Entry 6JUZ (X-ray diffraction, 1.21 A resolution); this record covers chain A.

== Chain A ==
Protein: Sll1336 protein
From: Synechocystis sp. (strain PCC 6803 / Kazusa)
Notes: fragment: N terminal domain of ArgZ
UniProt: P74535 (P74535_SYNY3); residues 1-281 here = UniProt positions 1-281
Chain sequence (302 residues; numbered -20 to 281; the number before each row is that of its first residue; numbers below 1 keep their minus sign (Met-20 is residue -20)):
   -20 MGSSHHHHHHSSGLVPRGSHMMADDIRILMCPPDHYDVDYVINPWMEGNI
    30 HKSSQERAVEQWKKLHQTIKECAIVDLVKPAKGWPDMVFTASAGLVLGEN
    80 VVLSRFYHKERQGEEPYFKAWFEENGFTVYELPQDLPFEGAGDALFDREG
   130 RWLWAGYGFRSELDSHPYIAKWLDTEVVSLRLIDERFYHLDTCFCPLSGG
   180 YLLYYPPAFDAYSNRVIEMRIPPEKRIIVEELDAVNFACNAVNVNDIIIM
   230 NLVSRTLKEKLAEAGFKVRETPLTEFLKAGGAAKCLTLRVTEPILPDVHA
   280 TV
Not modelled in the structure: -20 to 3, 276-281
Construct notes: initiating methionine (-20); expression tag (-19 to 0); engineered mutation Ser71 (Asn in P74535)
Curated features (UniProtKB/Swiss-Prot):
  - active site: His168 (Proton donor/acceptor), Cys264 (Nucleophile)
  - binding site (L-arginine): Asn22, Arg90, Arg139, His168, Asp170, Ala258, Cys264
  - binding site (L-ornithine): Asn22, Arg90, Arg139, His168, Ala258, Cys264
  - mutagenesis: Asn22 (N22A: Significant loss of arginine dihydrolase activity), Asp65 (D65A: Significant loss of arginine dihydrolase activity), Phe68 (F68A: Significant loss of arginine dihydrolase activity), Arg90 (R90A: Significant loss of arginine dihydrolase activity), Glu118 (E118A: Complete loss of arginine dihydrolase activity), Arg139 (R139A: Significant loss of arginine dihydrolase activity), Tyr167 (Y167A: Significant loss of arginine dihydrolase activity), His168 (H168F: Complete loss of arginine dihydrolase activity), Cys264 (C264S: Complete loss of arginine dihydrolase activity)
Small-molecule neighbours: arginine (ARG): Ile21, Asn22, Met25, Asp65, Phe68, Ala70, Ser71, Arg90, Gly121, Arg139, Tyr167, His168, Asp170, Ala258, Gly259, Gly260, Cys264
What the authors report for this chain:
  - binding site for arginine: His168, Cys264
  - catalytic residues: Cys264
  - mutagenesis - N22A, D65A, F68A, R90A, R139A, Y167A: decreased catalytic activity
  - mutagenesis - E118A, H168F, C264S: abolished catalytic activity
  - catalytic residues: Glu118, His168 (proposed by the authors, not directly observed)

== In short ==
Chain A binds arginine. Curated annotation (UniProt) lists active-site residues His168 and Cys264, 7
L-arginine-binding residues, 6 L-ornithine-binding residues and 9 mutagenesis sites. From the paper: catalytic
residues Cys264, Glu118 and His168; N22A, D65A and F68A, among others, reduce catalytic activity; 9
substitutions were tested in all.
Chain A is Sll1336 protein (Synechocystis sp. (strain PCC 6803 / Kazusa)); the structure, Crystal Structure of
N-terminal domain of ArgZ(N71S) covalently bond to a reaction intermediate, was determined by X-ray
diffraction together with 6JUY, 6JV0 and 6JV1 from the same study.
